6IOD - chains A and C; structure by X-ray diffraction, 1.66 A resolution.

# Chain A
Protein: Phage SPO1 DNA polymerase-related protein
Source organism: Mycobacterium smegmatis MC2 155
Notes: EC 2.7.7.7
Reference sequence: I7F541 (I7F541_MYCS2); residues 1-209 here correspond to UniProt positions 7-215 (UniProt number = residue number + 6)
Sequence (212 residues; row label = number of the first residue in the row; numbers below 1 keep their minus sign (Gly-2 is residue -2)):
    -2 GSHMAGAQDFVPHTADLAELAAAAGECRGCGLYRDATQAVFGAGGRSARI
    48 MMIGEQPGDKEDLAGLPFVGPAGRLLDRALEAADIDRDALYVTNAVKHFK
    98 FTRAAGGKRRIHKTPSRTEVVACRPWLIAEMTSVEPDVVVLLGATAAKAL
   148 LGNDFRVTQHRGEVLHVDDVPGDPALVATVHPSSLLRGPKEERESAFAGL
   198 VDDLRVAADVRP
Sequence notes: expression tag (-2 to 0)
Metal / ion sites: 4Fe-4S cluster Fe: Cys24, Cys27, His95, Cys120
Residues lining bound ligands: 4Fe-4S cluster (SF4): Ala4, Ala21, Cys24, Arg25, Gly26, Cys27, Leu29, Tyr30, Val93, Lys94, His95, Ala119, Cys120, Trp123

# Chain C
Molecule: 16-nt DNA strand
Sequence (16 nucleotides; numbered 1 to 16; the number before each row is that of its first residue):
     1 TCAAGTGXAGGCATGC
Not modelled in the structure: 1-5
Modified positions: ORP (2-deoxy-5-phosphono-ribose) at position 8

# Chain A / chain C interface
Residue-residue contacts - 30 pairs, chain A then chain C:
  Glu52(A) - ORP_8(C)  base contact
  Gln53(A) - ORP_8(C)  base contact
  Pro54(A) - ORP_8(C)  base contact
  Gly55(A) - ORP_8(C)  base contact
  Gly67(A) - ORP_8(C)  base contact
  Pro68(A) - DG7(C)  phosphate contact
  Pro68(A) - ORP_8(C)  base contact
  Ala69(A) - ORP_8(C)  base contact
  Arg106(A) - DT6(C)  phosphate contact
  His109(A) - DG7(C)  phosphate contact
  His109(A) - ORP_8(C)  base contact
  Gly140(A) - DG10(C)  phosphate contact
  Ala141(A) - DG10(C)  hydrogen bond to the phosphate
  Ala141(A) - DG11(C)  phosphate contact
  Arg153(A) - DG11(C)  phosphate contact
  Arg153(A) - DC12(C)  salt bridge to the phosphate
  Val154(A) - DG10(C)  phosphate contact
  Val154(A) - DG11(C)  hydrogen bond to the phosphate
  Thr155(A) - DG10(C)  phosphate contact
  Thr155(A) - DG11(C)  hydrogen bond to the phosphate
  Val177(A) - DG10(C)  phosphate contact
  His178(A) - DA9(C)  phosphate contact
  His178(A) - DG10(C)  hydrogen bond to the phosphate
  Ser180(A) - DG7(C)  sugar contact
  Ser180(A) - ORP_8(C)  base contact
  Ser180(A) - DA9(C)  hydrogen bond to the phosphate
  Ser181(A) - DA9(C)  sugar contact
  Leu183(A) - DG7(C)  base contact
  Arg184(A) - DG7(C)  salt bridge to the phosphate
  Arg184(A) - DA9(C)  salt bridge to the phosphate
Interface residues without a listed pair, chain A (22 interface residues in all): Thr142, Thr176

# Summary
22 residues of chain A and 7 residues of chain C are in contact; the contacts include 5 hydrogen bonds and 3
salt bridges. Polar pairs include Ala141(A)-DG10(C), Val154(A)-DG11(C) and Thr155(A)-DG11(C). Bound to chain
A: 4Fe-4S cluster.
Here chain A is Phage SPO1 DNA polymerase-related protein (Mycobacterium smegmatis MC2 155) and chain C is a
16-nt DNA strand. Entry 6IOD (The structure of UdgX in complex with single-stranded DNA) was determined by
X-ray diffraction, deposited together with 6IO9, 6IOA, 6IOB and 6IOC.
